PDB entry 4JC8 | X-ray diffraction, 2.60 A resolution | chain A

# Chain A
Protein: HOPS component Vps33
Source organism: Chaetomium thermophilum
Chain sequence (669 residues; each row starts with the number of its first residue; numbers below 1 keep their minus sign (Gly-1 is residue -1)):
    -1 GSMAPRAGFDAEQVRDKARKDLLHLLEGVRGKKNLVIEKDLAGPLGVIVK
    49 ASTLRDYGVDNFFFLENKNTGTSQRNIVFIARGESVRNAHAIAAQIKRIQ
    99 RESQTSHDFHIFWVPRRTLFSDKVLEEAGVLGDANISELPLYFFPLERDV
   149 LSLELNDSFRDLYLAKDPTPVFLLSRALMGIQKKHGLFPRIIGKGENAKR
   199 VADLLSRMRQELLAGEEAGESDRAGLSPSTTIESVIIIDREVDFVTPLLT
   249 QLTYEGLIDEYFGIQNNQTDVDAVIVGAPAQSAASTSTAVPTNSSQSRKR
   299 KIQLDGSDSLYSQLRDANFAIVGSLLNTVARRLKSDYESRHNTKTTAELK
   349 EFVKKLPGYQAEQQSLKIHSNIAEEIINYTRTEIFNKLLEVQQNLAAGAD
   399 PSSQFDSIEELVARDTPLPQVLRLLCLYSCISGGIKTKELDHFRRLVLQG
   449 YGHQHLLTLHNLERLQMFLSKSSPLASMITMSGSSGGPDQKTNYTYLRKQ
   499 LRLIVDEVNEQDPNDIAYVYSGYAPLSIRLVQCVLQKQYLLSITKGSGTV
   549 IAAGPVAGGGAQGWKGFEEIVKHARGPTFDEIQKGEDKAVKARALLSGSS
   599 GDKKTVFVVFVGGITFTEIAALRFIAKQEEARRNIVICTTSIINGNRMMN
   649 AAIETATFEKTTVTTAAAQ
Unresolved in the structure: -1 to 4, 213-222, 277-295, 339-343, 547-555, 583-599, 655-667
Modified / non-standard residues: Mse1 (selenomethionine); Mse177, Mse206, Mse465, Mse476, Mse479, Mse646, Mse647 (selenomethionine; parent Met)
Reported in the primary citation:
  - contacts within the chain: Arg115-Asp120 (salt bridge)
  - specificity-determining residues: Arg115, Leu129

# In short
The paper reports specificity determinants Arg115 and Leu129; contacts within the chain involving Arg115 and
Asp120.
Chain A is HOPS component Vps33 (Chaetomium thermophilum); the structure, Crystal Structure of HOPS component
Vps33 from Chaetomium thermophilum, was determined by X-ray diffraction (same publication as 4KMO).
